Entry 4IJU (X-ray diffraction, 2.35 A resolution); this record covers chains A and B.

Chain A (and B):
Molecule: Corticosteroid 11-beta-dehydrogenase isozyme 1
Organism: Homo sapiens
Notes: EC 1.1.1.146; chain B of this document is another copy of the same molecule, construct and numbering; everything in this record applies to it too
UniProtKB: P28845 (DHI1_HUMAN); numbering as in UniProt (aligned over 24-292)
Chain sequence (286 residues; row label = number of the first residue in the row):
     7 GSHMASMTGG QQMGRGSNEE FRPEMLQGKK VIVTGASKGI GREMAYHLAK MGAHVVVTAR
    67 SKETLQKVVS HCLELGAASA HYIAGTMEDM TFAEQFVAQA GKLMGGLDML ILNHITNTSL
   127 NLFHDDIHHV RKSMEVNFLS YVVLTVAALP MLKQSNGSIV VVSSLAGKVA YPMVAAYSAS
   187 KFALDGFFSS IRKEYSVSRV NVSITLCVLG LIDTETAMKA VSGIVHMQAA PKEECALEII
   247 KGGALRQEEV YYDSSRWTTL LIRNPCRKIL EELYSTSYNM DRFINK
Disordered / not traced: 7-25, 292 (chain B: 7-9, 292)
Construct notes: expression tag (7-10, 12-23); engineered mutation Arg262 (Leu in P28845), Glu278 (Phe in P28845)
Swiss-Prot annotation at these positions:
  - active site: Tyr183 (Proton acceptor)
  - binding site (NADP(+)): Thr92, Met93, Asn119 to Ile121, Tyr183 to Lys187, Ile218 to Thr222
  - binding site (substrate): Ser170
  - glycosylation (N-linked (GlcNAc...) asparagine): Asn123, Asn162, Asn207
  - natural variant: Val148 (V148E: In a breast cancer sample)
  - mutagenesis: Glu25 to Glu26 (Inverted topology. Reduced Vmax; No effect on topology. Reduced Vmax; Reduced Vmax), Glu25 (E25K/Q: No effect on activity), Glu26 (E26K: No effect on activity), Lys35 to Lys36 (Complete loss of activity)
Ligand contacts:
  - 1EO ((1S,4S)-4-[8-(2-fluorophenoxy)[1,2,4]triazolo[4,3-a]pyridin-3-yl]bicyclo[2.2.1]heptan-1-ol): Ile121, Thr124, Leu126, Ser170, Leu171, Ala172, Val175, Tyr177, Val180, Tyr183, Gly216, Leu217, Ala223, Ala226, Val227, Met233
  - NADP (NAP; NADP nicotinamide-adenine-dinucleotide phosphate): Gly41, Ala42, Ser43, Lys44, Gly45, Ile46, Gly47, Ala65, Arg66, Ser67, Gly91, Thr92, Met93, Glu94, Asn119, His120, Ile121, Thr122, Asn123, Val142, Tyr147, Val168, Ser169, Ser170, Tyr183, Lys187, Leu215, Gly216, Leu217, Ile218, Thr220, Thr222, Ala223
Reported in the primary citation:
  - binding site for 1EO: Ser170, Tyr177, Tyr183
  - conformationally variable residues (side-chain flip): Tyr177

Chain A / chain B interface:
Contacting residue pairs (144; chain A residue first):
  Met96(A) - Arg137(B)
  Leu126(A) - Phe289(B)
  Asn127(A) - Glu200(B)
  Asn127(A) - Phe289(B)
  Leu128(A) - Glu200(B)
  Leu128(A) - Ser204(B)
  Leu128(A) - Phe289(B)
  Phe129(A) - Val148(B)  hydrophobic
  Phe129(A) - Val152(B)  hydrophobic
  Phe129(A) - Phe193(B)  hydrophobic
  Phe129(A) - Ile197(B)  hydrophobic
  Phe129(A) - Glu200(B)  hydrogen bond (backbone-side chain)
  His130(A) - Val152(B)
  Asp131(A) - Val152(B)
  Ile133(A) - Leu145(B)  hydrophobic
  Ile133(A) - Val148(B)  hydrophobic
  Ile133(A) - Val149(B)  hydrophobic
  Val136(A) - Phe144(B)  hydrophobic
  Val136(A) - Leu145(B)  hydrophobic
  Val136(A) - Phe193(B)  hydrophobic
  Arg137(A) - Met96(B)
  Arg137(A) - Glu141(B)  salt bridge
  Arg137(A) - Leu145(B)
  Met140(A) - Met140(B)  hydrophobic
  Met140(A) - Phe144(B)  hydrophobic
  Glu141(A) - Arg137(B)  salt bridge
  Phe144(A) - Val136(B)  hydrophobic
  Phe144(A) - Met140(B)  hydrophobic
  Phe144(A) - Ala185(B)  hydrophobic
  Leu145(A) - Val136(B)  hydrophobic
  Leu145(A) - Arg137(B)
  Val148(A) - Phe129(B)  hydrophobic
  Val148(A) - Ile133(B)  hydrophobic
  Val149(A) - Ile133(B)  hydrophobic
  Val152(A) - Phe129(B)  hydrophobic
  Val152(A) - His130(B)
  Val152(A) - Asp131(B)
  Val152(A) - Ile133(B)  hydrophobic
  Leu171(A) - Tyr280(B)
  Lys174(A) - Arg273(B)
  Val175(A) - Glu277(B)
  Ala176(A) - Ser195(B)
  Ala176(A) - Ser196(B)
  Ala176(A) - Lys199(B)
  Ala176(A) - Glu277(B)  hydrogen bond (backbone-side chain)
  Tyr177(A) - Ser196(B)  hydrogen bond (backbone-side chain)
  Tyr177(A) - Ser283(B)  hydrogen bond
  Tyr177(A) - Tyr284(B)
  Pro178(A) - Ser196(B)
  Pro178(A) - Lys199(B)
  Pro178(A) - Glu200(B)
  Pro178(A) - Tyr284(B)
  Pro178(A) - Met286(B)  hydrophobic
  Met179(A) - Glu200(B)  hydrogen bond (backbone-side chain)
  Met179(A) - Met286(B)  hydrophobic
  Met179(A) - Phe289(B)  hydrophobic
  Ala181(A) - Phe193(B)
  Ala181(A) - Ser196(B)
  Ala181(A) - Ile197(B)  hydrophobic
  Ala182(A) - Phe193(B)
  Ser184(A) - Gly192(B)  hydrogen bond (side chain-backbone)
  Ser184(A) - Ser196(B)  hydrogen bond
  Ala185(A) - Phe144(B)  hydrophobic
  Ala185(A) - Ala189(B)
  Ala185(A) - Phe193(B)  hydrophobic
  Phe188(A) - Phe188(B)
  Phe188(A) - Asp191(B)
  Phe188(A) - Gly192(B)
  Phe188(A) - Arg273(B)
  Ala189(A) - Ala185(B)
  Asp191(A) - Phe188(B)
  Gly192(A) - Ser184(B)  hydrogen bond (backbone-side chain)
  Gly192(A) - Phe188(B)
  Phe193(A) - Phe129(B)  hydrophobic
  Phe193(A) - Ala181(B)
  Phe193(A) - Ala182(B)
  Phe193(A) - Ala185(B)  hydrophobic
  Ser195(A) - Ala176(B)
  Ser196(A) - Ala176(B)
  Ser196(A) - Tyr177(B)  hydrogen bond (side chain-backbone)
  Ser196(A) - Pro178(B)
  Ser196(A) - Ala181(B)
  Ser196(A) - Ser184(B)  hydrogen bond
  Ile197(A) - Phe129(B)  hydrophobic
  Ile197(A) - Ala181(B)  hydrophobic
  Lys199(A) - Ala176(B)
  Lys199(A) - Pro178(B)
  Glu200(A) - Asn127(B)
  Glu200(A) - Leu128(B)
  Glu200(A) - Phe129(B)  hydrogen bond (side chain-backbone)
  Glu200(A) - Pro178(B)
  Glu200(A) - Met179(B)  hydrogen bond (side chain-backbone)
  Ser204(A) - Leu128(B)
  Ser228(A) - Arg288(B)
  Gly229(A) - Arg288(B)
  Ile230(A) - Tyr284(B)
  Ile230(A) - Asn285(B)  hydrogen bond (backbone-backbone)
  Ile230(A) - Arg288(B)
  Ile230(A) - Phe289(B)  hydrophobic
  Val231(A) - Ser283(B)
  His232(A) - Thr282(B)  hydrogen bond (side chain-backbone)
  His232(A) - Ser283(B)  hydrogen bond (backbone-backbone)
  His232(A) - Tyr284(B)
  Met233(A) - Tyr280(B)  hydrophobic
  Met233(A) - Ser283(B)
  Thr264(A) - Leu276(B)
  Thr264(A) - Tyr280(B)  hydrogen bond
  Leu267(A) - Cys272(B)
  Leu267(A) - Ile275(B)  hydrophobic
  Leu267(A) - Leu276(B)  hydrophobic
  Leu267(A) - Leu279(B)  hydrophobic
  Ile268(A) - Leu276(B)
  Asn270(A) - Asn270(B)
  Cys272(A) - Leu267(B)
  Arg273(A) - Lys174(B)
  Arg273(A) - Val175(B)
  Arg273(A) - Phe188(B)
  Ile275(A) - Leu267(B)  hydrophobic
  Leu276(A) - Thr264(B)
  Leu276(A) - Leu267(B)  hydrophobic
  Leu276(A) - Ile268(B)
  Glu277(A) - Val175(B)
  Glu277(A) - Ala176(B)  hydrogen bond (side chain-backbone)
  Leu279(A) - Trp263(B)  hydrophobic
  Leu279(A) - Leu267(B)  hydrophobic
  Tyr280(A) - Leu171(B)
  Tyr280(A) - Thr264(B)  hydrogen bond
  Ser283(A) - Val231(B)
  Ser283(A) - His232(B)  hydrogen bond (backbone-backbone)
  Ser283(A) - Met233(B)
  Tyr284(A) - Tyr177(B)
  Tyr284(A) - Pro178(B)
  Tyr284(A) - Ile230(B)
  Asn285(A) - Ile230(B)  hydrogen bond (backbone-backbone)
  Met286(A) - Pro178(B)  hydrophobic
  Met286(A) - Met179(B)  hydrophobic
  Arg288(A) - Ser228(B)
  Arg288(A) - Gly229(B)
  Arg288(A) - Ile230(B)
  Phe289(A) - Leu126(B)
  Phe289(A) - Asn127(B)
  Phe289(A) - Leu128(B)  hydrophobic
  Phe289(A) - Met179(B)  hydrophobic
  Phe289(A) - Ile230(B)  hydrophobic
Interface residues without a listed pair, chain A (64 interface residues in all): Val180, Trp263
Interface residues without a listed pair, chain B (65 interface residues in all): Val180

Overview:
64 residues of chain A and 65 residues of chain B are in contact, with 20 hydrogen bonds and 2 salt bridges.
Polar pairs include Arg137(A)-Glu141(B), Phe129(A)-Glu200(B) and Ala176(A)-Glu277(B). Ligands of chain A: NADP
and compound 1EO. The paper reports a binding site for 1EO at Ser170(A), Tyr177(A) and Tyr183(A);
conformational variability at Tyr177(A).
Both chains are Corticosteroid 11-beta-dehydrogenase isozyme 1 (Homo sapiens). Entry 4IJU (Crystal structure
of 11b-HSD1 double mutant (L262R, F278E) in complex with
(1S,4S)-4-[8-(2-fluorophenoxy)[1,2,4]triazolo[4,3-a]pyridin-3-yl]bicyclo[2.2.1]heptan-1-ol) was determined by
X-ray diffraction together with 4IJV and 4IJW from the same study.
